PDB entry 2Y0N | X-ray diffraction, 3.00 A resolution | chains E and H of the 8 polymer chains in the assembly

[Chain E (and H)]
Molecule: Male-specific lethal 1 homolog
Source organism: Mus musculus
Notes: fragment: pehe domain, residues 545-597; chain H of this document is another copy of the same molecule, construct and numbering; everything in this record applies to it too
UniProt: Q6PDM1 (MSL1_MOUSE); numbering as in UniProt (aligned over 545-597)
Chain sequence (56 residues; each row starts with the number of its first residue):
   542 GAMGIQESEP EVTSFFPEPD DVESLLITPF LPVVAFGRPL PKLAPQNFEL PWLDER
Unresolved in the structure: 542-550, 559-563, 595-597 (chain H: 542-552, 559-567, 591-597)
Construct notes: expression tag (542-544)
Swiss-Prot annotation at these positions:
  - mutagenesis: F556 (F556E: Strongly reduces interaction with MSL3; when associated with E-576 and E-589 or E-577 and E-589), A576 (A576E: No effect on interaction with MSL3. Reduces interaction; when associated with E-589. Strongly reduces interaction with MSL3; when associated with E-556 and E-589), F577 (F577E: No effect on interaction with MSL3. Reduces interaction; when associated with E-589. Strongly reduces interaction with MSL3; when associated with E-556 and E-589), F589 (F589E: Strongly reduces interaction with MSL3; when associated with E-556 and E-576 or E-556 and E-577)
Reported in the primary citation:
  - mutagenesis - A576E, F577E: unchanged binding to Male-specific lethal 3 homolog
  - mutagenesis - A576E/F589E, F577E/F589E: decreased binding to Male-specific lethal 3 homolog
  - mutagenesis - F556E/A576E/F589E, F556E/F577E/F589E: abolished binding to Male-specific lethal 3 homolog

[Interface between chain E and chain H]
Contacting residue pairs (19; chain E residue first):
  F556(E) with F577(H); G578(H)
  F557(E) with G578(H)
  L566(E) with P573(H); V575(H), hydrophobic; G578(H); R579(H); P580(H)
  L567(E) with F571(H)
  I568(E) with P570(H); F571(H), hydrogen bond (backbone-backbone); P573(H), hydrophobic; P580(H), hydrophobic
  P570(E) with I568(H); T569(H)
  V575(E) with F557(H), hydrophobic
  F577(E) with F556(H)
  G578(E) with F556(H); F557(H)

[In short]
9 residues of chain E face 12 of chain H across their interface, with 1 hydrogen bond. The hydrogen-bonded
pair I568(E)-F571(H) is a backbone contact. From the paper: A576E/F589E and F577E/F589E of chain E reduce
binding to Male-specific lethal 3 homolog; F556E/A576E/F589E and F556E/F577E/F589E of chain E abolish binding
to Male-specific lethal 3 homolog; 6 substitutions were tested in all.
Chain E and chain H are both Male-specific lethal 1 homolog (Mus musculus); the structure, Crystal structure
of the complex between dosage compensation factors MSL1 and MSL3, was determined by X-ray diffraction together
with 2Y0M from the same study.
